Entry 7JRX (X-ray diffraction, 1.77 A resolution); this record covers chains A and C of the 4 polymer chains in the assembly.

[Chain A]
Name: Chymotrypsin A chain A
Source organism: Bos taurus
Notes: EC 3.4.21.1
UniProt: P00766 (CTRA_BOVIN); numbering as in UniProt (aligned over 1-13)
Chain sequence (13 residues; numbered 1 to 13; the number before each row is that of its first residue):
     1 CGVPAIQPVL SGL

[Chain C]
Name: Chymotrypsin A chain C
Source organism: Bos taurus
Notes: EC 3.4.21.1
UniProt: P00766 (CTRA_BOVIN); residues 149-245 here = UniProt positions 149-245
Chain sequence (97 residues; each row starts with the number of its first residue):
   149 ANTPDRLQQA SLPLLSNTNC KKYWGTKIKD AMICAGASGV SSCMGDSGGP LVCKKNGAWT
   209 LVGIVSWGSS TCSTSTPGVY ARVTALVNWV QQTLAAN
Curated features (UniProtKB/Swiss-Prot):
  - active site: Ser-195 (Charge relay system)
Disulfides: Cys-168/Cys-182, Cys-191/Cys-220

[How chain A and chain C interact]
Residue-residue contacts (8; chain A residue first):
  Cys-1(A) / Ala-206(C)
  Gly-2(A) / Ala-206(C)
  Gly-2(A) / Trp-207(C)  hydrogen bond (backbone-backbone)
  Pro-4(A) / Trp-207(C)
  Pro-8(A) / Trp-207(C)
  Val-9(A) / Gln-157(C)  hydrogen bond (backbone-side chain)
  Leu-10(A) / Gln-157(C)
  Leu-10(A) / Ser-159(C)
Also at the interface, not in a pair above, chain A (7 interface residues in all): Val-3
Also at the interface, not in a pair above, chain C (5 interface residues in all): Gly-205

[In short]
7 residues of chain A face 5 of chain C across their interface, with 2 hydrogen bonds. Polar contacts include
Val-9(A)/Gln-157(C) and Gly-2(A)/Trp-207(C). Curated annotation (UniProt) lists active-site residue Ser-195(C)
on chain C.
Chain A is Chymotrypsin A chain A and chain C is Chymotrypsin A chain C, both from Bos taurus; the structure,
Crystal structure of the R64F mutant of Bauhinia Bauhinioides complexed with Bovine Chymotrypsin, was
determined by X-ray diffraction (same publication as 7JOD, 7JOE, 7JOS, 7JOW, 7JQK, 7JQN and 4 further
entries).
